PDB entry 2O5I | X-ray diffraction, 2.50 A resolution | chains B and C of the 8 polymer chains in the assembly

== Chain B ==
Protein: DNA-directed RNA polymerase alpha chain
Source organism: Thermus thermophilus
Notes: EC 2.7.7.6
UniProtKB: Q5SHR6 (RPOA_THET8); residue numbers follow UniProt; this construct covers 1-315
Chain sequence (315 residues; numbered 1 to 315; the number before each row is that of its first residue):
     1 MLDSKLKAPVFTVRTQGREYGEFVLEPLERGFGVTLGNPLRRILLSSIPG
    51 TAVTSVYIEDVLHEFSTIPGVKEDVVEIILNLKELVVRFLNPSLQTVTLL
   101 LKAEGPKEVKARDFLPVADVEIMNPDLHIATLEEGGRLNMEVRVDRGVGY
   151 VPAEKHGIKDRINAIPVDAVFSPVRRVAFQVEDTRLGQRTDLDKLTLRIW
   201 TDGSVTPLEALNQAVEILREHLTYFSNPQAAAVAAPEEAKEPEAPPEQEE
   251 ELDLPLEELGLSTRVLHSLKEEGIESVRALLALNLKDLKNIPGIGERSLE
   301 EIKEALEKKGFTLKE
Not modelled in the structure: 230-315

== Chain C ==
Protein: DNA-directed RNA polymerase beta chain
Source organism: Thermus thermophilus
Notes: EC 2.7.7.6
UniProtKB: Q8RQE9 (RPOB_THET8); residues 1-1119 here = UniProt positions 1-1119
Chain sequence (1119 residues; each row starts with the number of its first residue):
     1 MEIKRFGRIREVIPLPPLTEIQVESYRRALQADVPPEKRENVGIQAAFRE
    51 TFPIEEEDKGKGGLVLDFLEYRLGEPPFPQDECREKDLTYQAPLYARLQL
   101 IHKDTGLIKEDEVFLGHIPLMTEDGSFIINGADRVIVSQIHRSPGVYFTP
   151 DPARPGRYIASIIPLPKRGPWIDLEVEPNGVVSMKVNKRKFPLVLLLRVL
   201 GYDQETLARELGAYGELVQGLMDESVFAMRPEEALIRLFTLLRPGDPPKR
   251 DKAVAYVYGLIADPRRYDLGEAGRYKAEEKLGIRLSGRTLARFEDGEFKD
   301 EVFLPTLRYLFALTAGVPGHEVDDIDHLGNRRIRTVGELMTDQFRVGLAR
   351 LARGVRERMLMGSEDSLTPAKLVNSRPLEAAIREFFSRSQLSQFKDETNP
   401 LSSLRHKRRISALGPGGLTRERAGFDVRDVHRTHYGRICPVETPEGANIG
   451 LITSLAAYARVDELGFIRTPYRRVVGGVVTDEVVYMTATEEDRYTIAQAN
   501 TPLEGNRIAAERVVARRKGEPVIVSPEEVEFMDVSPKQVFSVNTNLIPFL
   551 EHDDANRALMGSNMQTQAVPLIRAQAPVVMTGLEERVVRDSLAALYAEED
   601 GEVAKVDGNRIVVRYEDGRLVEYPLRRFYRSNQGTALDQRPRVVVGQRVR
   651 KGDLLADGPASENGFLALGQNVLVAIMPFDGYNFEDAIVISEELLKRDFY
   701 TSIHIERYEIEARDTKLGPERITRDIPHLSEAALRDLDEEGVVRIGAEVK
   751 PGDILVGRTSFKGESEPTPEERLLRSIFGEKARDVKDTSLRVPPGEGGIV
   801 VRTVRLRRGDPGVELKPGVREVVRVYVAQKRKLQVGDKLANRHGNKGVVA
   851 KILPVEDMPHLPDGTPVDVILNPLGVPSRMNLGQILETHLGLAGYFLGQR
   901 YISPIFDGAKEPEIKELLAQAFEVYFGKRKGEGFGVDKREVEVLRRAEKL
   951 GLVTPGKTPEEQLKELFLQGKVVLYDGRTGEPIEGPIVVGQMFIMKLYHM
  1001 VEDKMHARSTGPYSLITQQPLGGKAQFGGQRFGEMEVWALEAYGAAHTLQ
  1051 EMLTLKSDDIEGRNAAYEAIIKGEDVPEPSVPESFRVLVKELQALALDVQ
  1101 TLDEKDNPVDIFEGLASKR

== Chain B / chain C interface ==
Residue-residue contacts - 8 pairs, chain B then chain C:
  Arg-30(B) / Glu-692(C)  salt bridge
  Arg-30(B) / Ile-852(C)  hydrogen bond (side chain-backbone)
  Arg-30(B) / Pro-854(C)
  Arg-30(B) / Glu-856(C)
  Gly-31(B) / Glu-856(C)
  Val-34(B) / Arg-978(C)
  Asn-38(B) / Thr-979(C)  hydrogen bond
  Arg-42(B) / Glu-981(C)  salt bridge
Also at the interface, not in a pair above, chain C (8 interface residues in all): Asp-857

== In short ==
Chain B and chain C form an interface of 5 and 8 residues respectively, with 2 hydrogen bonds and 2 salt
bridges. Polar pairs include Arg-30(B)/Glu-692(C), Arg-42(B)/Glu-981(C) and Arg-30(B)/Ile-852(C).
Chain B is DNA-directed RNA polymerase alpha chain and chain C is DNA-directed RNA polymerase beta chain, both
from Thermus thermophilus; the structure, Crystal structure of the T. thermophilus RNA polymerase elongation
complex, was determined by X-ray diffraction.
